8FRO - chains B and G of the 4 polymer chains in the assembly; structure by electron microscopy, 3.25 A resolution.

== Chain B ==
Name: Lipopolysaccharide export system ATP-binding protein LptB
Source organism: Acinetobacter baylyi ADP1
UniProt: Q6FC66 (Q6FC66_ACIAD); residues 1-249 here = UniProt positions 1-249
Sequence (257 residues; each row starts with the number of its first residue; numbers below 1 keep their minus sign (Met-7 is residue -7)):
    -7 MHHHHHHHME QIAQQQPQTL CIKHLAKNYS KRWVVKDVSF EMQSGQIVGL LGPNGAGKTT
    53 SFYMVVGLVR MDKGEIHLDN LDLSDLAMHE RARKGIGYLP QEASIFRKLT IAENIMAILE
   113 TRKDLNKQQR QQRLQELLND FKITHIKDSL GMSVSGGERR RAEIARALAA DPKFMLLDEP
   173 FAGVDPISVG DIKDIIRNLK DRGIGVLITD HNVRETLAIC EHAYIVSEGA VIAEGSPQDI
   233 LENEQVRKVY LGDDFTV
Unresolved in the structure: -7 to 9, 248-249
Sequence notes: expression tag (-7 to 0)

== Chain G ==
Name: LPS export ABC transporter permease LptG
Source organism: Acinetobacter baylyi ADP1
UniProt: Q6FFD6 (Q6FFD6_ACIAD); numbering as in UniProt (aligned over 1-356)
Sequence (356 residues; row label = number of the first residue in the row):
     1 MLARRIVAKH VTKTTALAML GTTIVLVILQ VLFTYLGELS NLKADYSAWQ AFLYVLWGAP
    61 RYLYEILPIS ALIGAILGLG TLASNSELIV MRSVGISLWR IVGWVIRSAL VLVLLSFALS
   121 EWVVPYTNER ANSVKSHQSV AALGEVRGYW SREGQRFIYV DYANSQGQLK RIQVVDFDDN
   181 YRLKSVTNAE QGQFVKDGQW LLNHSQQMAI QGQGDAVLAN AAKQPFSLAL QPKYVHMVTI
   241 DPEDLSFSQL VSFMNYMREY SQVPKTYQLA FWKKVASPFA LITLVLVACS FIFGPLRQQS
   301 MGFRLVIALF IGLGFYYLQD FLGYASLVYN PSPAWFVLGP IVLMFVAGSY LLYRAR
Unresolved in the structure: 1-3, 138-144, 211-217, 356
Residues lining bound ligands:
  - JSG ((2R,4R,5R,6R)-6-[(1R)-1,2-bis(oxidanyl)ethyl]-2-[(2R,4R,5R,6R)-6-[(1R)-1,2-bis(oxidanyl)ethyl]-5-[(2S,3S,4R,5R,6R)-6-[(1S)-1,2-bis(oxidanyl)ethyl]-4-[(2R,3S,4R,5S,6R)-6-[(1S)-2-[(2S,3S,4S,5S,6R)-6-[(1S)-1,2-bis(oxidanyl)ethyl]-3,4,5-tris(oxidanyl)oxan-2-yl]oxy-1-oxidanyl-ethyl]-3,4-bis(oxidanyl)-5-phosphonooxy-oxan-2-yl]oxy-3-oxidanyl-5-phosphonooxy-oxan-2-yl]oxy-2-carboxy-2-[[(2R,3S,4R,5R,6R)-5-[[(3R)-3-dodecanoyloxytetradecanoyl]amino]-6-[[(2R,3S,4R,5R,6R)-3-oxidanyl-5-[[(3R)-3-oxidanyltetradecanoyl]amino]-4-[(3R)-3-oxidanyltetradecanoyl]oxy-6-phosphonooxy-oxan-2-yl]methoxy]-3-phosphonooxy-4-[(3R)-3-tetradecanoyloxytetradecanoyl]oxy-oxan-2-yl]methoxy]oxan-4-yl]oxy-4,5-bis(oxidanyl)oxane-2-carboxylic acid): Leu26, Leu29, Gln30, Phe33, Thr34, Arg61, Glu65, Ile66, Ile69, Leu309, Phe310, Leu313, Tyr316, Tyr317
  - MG3 ((7S,10S,13S)-10-(4-aminobutyl)-7-(3-aminopropyl)-17,20-dichloro-13-[(1H-indol-3-yl)methyl]-12-methyl-6,7,9,10,12,13,15,16-octahydropyrido[2,3-b][1,5,8,11,14]benzothiatetraazacycloheptadecine-8,11,14(5H)-trione): Leu36, Gly37, Leu39, Ser40, Asn41

== How chain B and chain G interact ==
Residue-residue contacts - 30 pairs, chain B then chain G:
  Met80(B) with Ile89(G); Arg92(G); Ser93(G)
  His81(B) with Arg92(G); Gly95(G); Ile96(G); Ser97(G)
  Ala84(B) with Arg92(G); Ser93(G); Gly95(G)
  Arg85(B) with Gly95(G), hydrogen bond (side chain-backbone)
  Tyr90(B) with Ile89(G), hydrophobic; Ser93(G)
  Ala95(B) with Asn85(G); Ser86(G)
  Ser96(B) with Asn85(G); Ser86(G); Val90(G)
  Phe98(B) with Glu87(G); Val90(G), hydrophobic
  Arg99(B) with Asn85(G), hydrogen bond (side chain-backbone)
  Leu101(B) with His10(G)
  Met108(B) with Ile6(G), hydrophobic
  Ala109(B) with Ile6(G), hydrophobic; Val7(G), hydrophobic
  Ile110(B) with Val94(G), hydrophobic
  Glu112(B) with Arg4(G); Arg5(G), hydrogen bond (side chain-backbone); Ile6(G), hydrogen bond (side chain-backbone)
  Arg158(B) with Val90(G)
Other interface residues (no listed pair), chain B (24 interface residues in all): Leu60, Ile88, Gly89, Pro92, Ile97, Lys100, Glu105, Thr113, Lys115
Other interface residues (no listed pair), chain G (17 interface residues in all): Met91

== Summary ==
24 residues of chain B and 17 residues of chain G are in contact; the contacts include 4 hydrogen bonds. Polar
contacts include Arg85(B)-Gly95(G), Arg99(B)-Asn85(G) and Glu112(B)-Arg5(G). Chain G binds compound JSG and
compound MG3.
Here chain B is Lipopolysaccharide export system ATP-binding protein LptB and chain G is LPS export ABC
transporter permease LptG, both from Acinetobacter baylyi ADP1. Entry 8FRO (Acinetobacter baylyi LptB2FG bound
to lipopolysaccharide and a macrocyclic peptide) was determined by electron microscopy together with 8FRL,
8FRM, 8FRN, 8FRP, 8UFG and 8UFH from the same study.
